PDB entry 3P86 | X-ray diffraction, 2.50 A resolution | chain A

== Chain A ==
Name: Serine/threonine-protein kinase CTR1
Organism: Arabidopsis thaliana
Notes: EC 2.7.11.1; fragment: Kinase domain
Reference sequence: Q05609 (CTR1_ARATH); residue numbers follow UniProt; this construct covers 540-821
Amino-acid sequence (309 residues; each row starts with the number of its first residue):
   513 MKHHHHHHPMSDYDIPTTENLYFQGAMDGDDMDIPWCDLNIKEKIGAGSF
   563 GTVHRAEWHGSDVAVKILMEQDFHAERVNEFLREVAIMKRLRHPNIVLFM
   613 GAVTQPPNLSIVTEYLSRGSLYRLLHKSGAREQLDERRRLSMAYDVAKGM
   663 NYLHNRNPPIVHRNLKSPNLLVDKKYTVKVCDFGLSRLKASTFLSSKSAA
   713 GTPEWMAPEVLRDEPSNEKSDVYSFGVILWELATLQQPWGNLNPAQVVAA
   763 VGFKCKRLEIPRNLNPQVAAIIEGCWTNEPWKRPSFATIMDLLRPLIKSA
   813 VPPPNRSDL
Not modelled in the structure: 513-543, 696-712, 811-821
Differences from the reference sequence: expression tag (513-539); engineered mutation Asn-676 (Asp in Q05609)
Ligand contacts: staurosporine (STU): Ile-557, Gly-558, Ala-559, Phe-562, Val-565, Ala-576, Lys-578, Thr-625, Glu-626, Tyr-627, Leu-628, Ser-629, Gly-631, Ser-632, Pro-680, Asn-681, Leu-683, Cys-693
Curated features (UniProtKB/Swiss-Prot):
  - binding site (ATP): Ile-557 to Val-565, Lys-578
  - mutagenesis: Glu-596 (E596K: In ctr1-4; exhibits ethylene-treated phenotype), Asp-694 (D694E: In ctr1-1; exhibits ethylene-treated phenotype)

== In short ==
Ligands of chain A: staurosporine. UniProt lists 10 ATP-binding residues and 2 mutagenesis sites.
Chain A is Serine/threonine-protein kinase CTR1 (Arabidopsis thaliana); the structure, Crystal structure of
CTR1 kinase domain mutant D676N in complex with staurosporine, was determined by X-ray diffraction, deposited
together with 3PPZ.
